PDB entry 6ZY9 | electron microscopy, 3.30 A resolution | chains F and G of the 12 polymer chains in the assembly

== Chain F (and G) ==
Protein: Toluene tolerance protein Ttg2A
Source organism: Escherichia coli 909945-2
Notes: chain G of this document is another copy of the same molecule, construct and numbering; everything in this record applies to it too
Reference sequence: V0AC37 (V0AC37_ECOLX); numbering as in UniProt (aligned over 1-269)
Chain sequence (269 residues; each row starts with the number of its first residue):
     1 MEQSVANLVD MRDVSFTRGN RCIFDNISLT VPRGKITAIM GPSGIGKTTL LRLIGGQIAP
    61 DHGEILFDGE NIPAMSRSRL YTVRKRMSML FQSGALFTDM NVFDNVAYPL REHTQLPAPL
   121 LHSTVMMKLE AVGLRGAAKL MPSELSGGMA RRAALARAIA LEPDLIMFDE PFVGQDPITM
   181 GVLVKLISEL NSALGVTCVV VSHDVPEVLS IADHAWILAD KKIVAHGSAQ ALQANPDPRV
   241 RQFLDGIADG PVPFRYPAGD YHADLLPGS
Disordered / not traced: 1-6, 265-269 (chain G: 1-5, 266-269)
Bound ions: Mg2+: T48 (together with AMP-PNP)
Ligand contacts: AMP-PNP (ANP; phosphoaminophosphonic acid-adenylate ester): R18, R21, I23, G44, I45, G46, K47, T48, T49, E170
Reported in the primary citation:
  - binding site for AMP-PNP: R18, R21, I23, K47
  - mutagenesis - E170A, H203A: decreased catalytic activity on ATPase
  - mutagenesis - E144A, S146A, R151A: decreased catalytic activity (ATPase activities)
  - mutagenesis - S146A, R151A: abolished growth in response to chlorpromazine
  - mutagenesis - Y256D, H262D: unchanged catalytic activity (ATPase and transport activity)
  - mutagenesis - Y256D, H262D: unchanged growth in response to chlorpromazine

== How chain F and chain G interact ==
Residue-residue contacts (61; chain F residue first):
  P42(F) with D176(G)
  S43(F) with D176(G)
  H122(F) with D264(G), hydrogen bond (side chain-backbone)
  S123(F) with L265(G)
  M126(F) with D264(G)
  E130(F) with R255(G), hydrogen bond (backbone-side chain)
  G133(F) with R255(G); Y256(G)
  R135(F) with A258(G); G259(G); D260(G), hydrogen bond (side chain-backbone); Y261(G); D264(G), salt bridge
  G136(F) with Y256(G); A258(G)
  A137(F) with Y256(G), hydrophobic
  L140(F) with Y256(G)
  R152(F) with F254(G), hydrogen bond (side chain-backbone); R255(G)
  V173(F) with V173(G); G174(G)
  G174(F) with V173(G); H203(G)
  Q175(F) with H203(G), hydrogen bond (backbone-side chain)
  D176(F) with P42(G); S43(G), hydrogen bond; H203(G); F243(G)
  P177(F) with H203(G); V205(G), hydrophobic; F243(G); G246(G)
  I178(F) with Q242(G); F243(G), hydrophobic; I247(G)
  G181(F) with A248(G)
  V182(F) with F254(G), hydrophobic
  K185(F) with A248(G); F254(G)
  H203(F) with G174(G); Q175(G), hydrogen bond (side chain-backbone); P177(G)
  Q242(F) with I178(G)
  F243(F) with D176(G); I178(G), hydrophobic
  A248(F) with G181(G)
  V252(F) with I178(G), hydrophobic
  F254(F) with R152(G), hydrogen bond (backbone-side chain)
  R255(F) with E130(G), salt bridge; G133(G)
  Y256(F) with G133(G); G136(G); A137(G), hydrophobic
  P257(F) with G136(G)
  A258(F) with R135(G); G136(G)
  Y261(F) with M126(G); M127(G); R135(G)
  A263(F) with S123(G)
  D264(F) with H122(G), salt bridge
Other interface residues (no listed pair), chain F (39 interface residues in all): G41, M127, L134, G246, G259
Other interface residues (no listed pair), chain G (37 interface residues in all): V182, K185
The authors on this interface:
  - interface residues, chain F: F254(F), R255(F), Y256(F)

== Overview ==
39 residues of chain F face 37 of chain G across their interface; the contacts include 8 hydrogen bonds and 3
salt bridges. Among the polar pairs are R135(F)-D264(G), R255(F)-E130(G) and D264(F)-H122(G). From the paper:
a binding site for AMP-PNP at R18(F), R21(F) and I23(F) among others; E144A, S146A and R151A of chain F reduce
catalytic activity (ATPase activities); 7 substitutions were tested in all.
Both chains are Toluene tolerance protein Ttg2A (Escherichia coli 909945-2). Entry 6ZY9 (Cryo-EM structure of
MlaFEDB in complex with AMP-PNP) was determined by electron microscopy, deposited together with 6ZY2, 6ZY3 and
6ZY4.
